Entry 5BR5 (X-ray diffraction, 2.00 A resolution); this record covers chain A.

# Chain A
Protein: Bacteriorhodopsin
From: Halobacterium salinarum
Reference sequence: P02945 (BACR_HALSA); residues 1-249 here correspond to UniProt positions 14-262 (UniProt number = residue number + 13)
Amino-acid sequence (249 residues; numbered 1 to 249; the number before each row is that of its first residue):
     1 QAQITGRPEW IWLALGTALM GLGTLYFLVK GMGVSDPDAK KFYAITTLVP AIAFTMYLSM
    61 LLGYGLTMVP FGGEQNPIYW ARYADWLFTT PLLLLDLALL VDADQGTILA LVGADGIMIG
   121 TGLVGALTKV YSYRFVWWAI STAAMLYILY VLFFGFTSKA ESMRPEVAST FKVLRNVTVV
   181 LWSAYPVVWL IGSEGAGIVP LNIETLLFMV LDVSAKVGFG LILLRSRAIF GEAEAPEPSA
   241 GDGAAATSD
Unresolved in the structure: 1-4, 73-74, 157-161, 233, 235-249
Covalent attachments: retinal (RET) linked to Lys216
Small-molecule neighbours: retinal (RET): Tyr83, Trp86, Thr89, Thr90, Leu93, Met118, Gly122, Trp138, Ser141, Thr142, Met145, Trp182, Tyr185, Pro186, Trp189, Asp212, Ala215
Swiss-Prot annotation at these positions:
  - site: Asp85 (Primary proton acceptor)
  - modified residue: Gln1 (Pyrrolidone carboxylic acid), Lys216 (N6-(retinylidene)lysine)

# Summary
Retinal is covalently linked to Lys216.
Chain A is Bacteriorhodopsin (Halobacterium salinarum); the structure, Structure of bacteriorhodopsin
crystallized from ND-MSP1E3D1, was determined by X-ray diffraction together with 5BR2 from the same study.
